3CBO - chains A and B; structure by X-ray diffraction, 1.65 A resolution.

Chain A:
Name: Histone-lysine N-methyltransferase SETD7
Organism: Homo sapiens
Notes: EC 2.1.1.43
Reference sequence: Q8WTS6 (SETD7_HUMAN); residues 111-366 here = UniProt positions 111-366
Sequence (256 residues; each row starts with the number of its first residue):
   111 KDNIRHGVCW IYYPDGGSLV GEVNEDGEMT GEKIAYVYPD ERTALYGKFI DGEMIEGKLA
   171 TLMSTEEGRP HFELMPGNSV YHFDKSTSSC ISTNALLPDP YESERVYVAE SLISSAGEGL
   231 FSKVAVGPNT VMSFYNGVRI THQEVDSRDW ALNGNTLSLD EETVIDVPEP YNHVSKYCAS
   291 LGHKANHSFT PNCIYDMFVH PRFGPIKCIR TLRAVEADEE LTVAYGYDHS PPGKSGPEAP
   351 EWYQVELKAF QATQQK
Not modelled in the structure: 111-115, 338-347, 365-366
Curated features (UniProtKB/Swiss-Prot):
  - binding site (S-adenosyl-L-methionine): Ala226 to Glu228, Asn296, His297, Glu356
  - site (Histone H3K4 binding): Tyr245, Asp256, Thr266, Lys317, Tyr335
  - mutagenesis: Glu220 (E220A: Increases near-attack conformations), Glu228 (E228A: Increases near-attack conformations), Tyr245 (Y245A: Significantly reduces the monomethyltransferase activity but increases the dimethyltransferase activity), Lys294 (K294A: Significantly reduces the catalytic activity), His297 (H297A/G: Abolishes methyltransferase activity), Lys317 (K317A: Induces a reduction in methyltransferase activity toward TAF10 but an increased methyltransferase activity for H3 and p53/TP53)
Covalently attached groups: beta-mercaptoethanol (BME) linked to Cys119, Cys288
Ligand contacts: S-adenosylhomocysteine (SAH): Ile223, Ser225, Ala226, Gly227, Glu228, Gly264, Asn265, Asn282, His293, Lys294, Ala295, Asn296, His297, Tyr335, Trp352

Chain B:
Name: Estrogen receptor
Reference sequence: P03372 (ESR1_HUMAN); numbering as in UniProt (aligned over 298-307)
Sequence (10 residues; numbered 298 to 307; the number before each row is that of its first residue):
   298 IKRSKKNSLA
Not modelled in the structure: 298, 304-307
Modified / non-standard residues: Lys302 (n-methyl-lysine; MLZ)

How chain A and chain B interact:
Contacting residue pairs - 23 pairs, chain A then chain B:
  Tyr245(A) with Lys302(B)
  Val255(A) with Arg300(B)
  Asp256(A) with Lys299(B), hydrogen bond (side chain-backbone); Arg300(B), hydrogen bond (side chain-backbone)
  Arg258(A) with Arg300(B), hydrogen bond (backbone-side chain)
  Asp259(A) with Arg300(B)
  Trp260(A) with Arg300(B)
  Asn263(A) with Arg300(B)
  Gly264(A) with Lys302(B)
  Asn265(A) with Lys302(B)
  Thr266(A) with Arg300(B), hydrogen bond (side chain-backbone); Ser301(B); Lys302(B), hydrogen bond (backbone-backbone)
  Leu267(A) with Lys302(B)
  Ser268(A) with Ser301(B), hydrogen bond; Lys302(B), hydrogen bond (backbone-backbone)
  His293(A) with Lys302(B)
  Tyr305(A) with Lys302(B)
  Tyr335(A) with Lys302(B); Lys303(B), hydrogen bond (backbone-backbone)
  Tyr337(A) with Ser301(B); Lys302(B)
  Glu348(A) with Arg300(B), salt bridge
Also at the interface, not in a pair above, chain A (22 interface residues in all): His252, Val274, Ala295, Ala334, Gly336

Summary:
22 residues of chain A face 5 of chain B across their interface, with 8 hydrogen bonds and 1 salt bridge.
Polar contacts include Glu348(A)-Arg300(B), Asp256(A)-Lys299(B) and Asp256(A)-Arg300(B). Bound to chain A:
S-adenosylhomocysteine.
Here chain A is Histone-lysine N-methyltransferase SETD7 (Homo sapiens) and chain B is Estrogen receptor.
Entry 3CBO (SET7/9-ER-AdoHcy complex) was determined by X-ray diffraction, deposited together with 3CBM and
3CBP.
